7UWA - chains B and C of the 31 polymer chains in the assembly; structure by electron microscopy, 4.30 A resolution (low resolution: residue-level contacts below are approximate; hydrogen-bond / salt-bridge calls are withheld).

== Chain B ==
Molecule: V-type proton ATPase subunit B2
Organism: Citrus limon
Reference sequence: A0A067FXK2 (A0A067FXK2_CITSI); residue numbers follow UniProt; this construct covers 1-488
Amino-acid sequence (488 residues; row label = number of the first residue in the row):
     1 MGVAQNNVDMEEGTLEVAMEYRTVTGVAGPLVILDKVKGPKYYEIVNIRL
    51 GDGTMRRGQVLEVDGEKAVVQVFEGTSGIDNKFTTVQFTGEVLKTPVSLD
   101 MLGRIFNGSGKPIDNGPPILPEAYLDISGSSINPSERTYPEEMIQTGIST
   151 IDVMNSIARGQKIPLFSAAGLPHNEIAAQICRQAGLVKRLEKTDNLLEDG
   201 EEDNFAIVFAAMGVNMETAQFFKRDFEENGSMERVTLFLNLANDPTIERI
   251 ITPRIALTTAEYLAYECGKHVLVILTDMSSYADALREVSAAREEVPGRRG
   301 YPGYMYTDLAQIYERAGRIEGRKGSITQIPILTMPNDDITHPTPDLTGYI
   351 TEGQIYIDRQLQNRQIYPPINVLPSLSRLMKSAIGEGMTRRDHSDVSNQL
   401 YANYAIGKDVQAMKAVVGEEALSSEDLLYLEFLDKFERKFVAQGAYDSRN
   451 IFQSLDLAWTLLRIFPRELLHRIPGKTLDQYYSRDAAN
Disordered / not traced: 1-11, 193-198, 485-488

== Chain C ==
Molecule: V-type proton ATPase catalytic subunit A
Organism: Citrus limon
Notes: EC 7.1.2.2
Reference sequence: Q9SM09 (VATA_CITUN); numbering as in UniProt (aligned over 1-623)
Amino-acid sequence (623 residues; row label = number of the first residue in the row):
     1 MPSVYGARLTTFEDEEKESEYGYVRKVSGPVVIADGMNGAAMYELVRVGH
    51 DNLIGEIIRLEGDSATIQVYEETAGLMVNDPVLRTHKPLSVELGPGILGN
   101 IFDGIQRPLKTIAIRSGDVYIPRGVSVPALDKDTLWEFQPKKIGEGDLLT
   151 GGDLYATVFENSLMQHHVALPPDAMGKVTYVAPAGQYSLKDTVLELEFQG
   201 VKKSFTMLQAWPVRTPRPVSSKLAADTPLLTGQRVLDALFPSVLGGTCAI
   251 PGAFGCGKTVISQALSKYSNSDTVVYVGCGERGNEMAEVLMDFPQLTMTL
   301 PDGREESVMKRTTLVANTSNMPVAAREASIYTGITIAEYFRDMGYNVSMM
   351 ADSTSRWAEALREISGRLAEMPADSGYPAYLAARLASFYERAGKVKCLGG
   401 PERTGSVTIVGAVSPPGGDFSDPVTSATLSIVQVFWGLDKKLAQRKHFPS
   451 VNWLISYSKYSTALESFYEQFDPDFINIRTKAREVLQREDDLNEIVQLVG
   501 KDALAEGDKITLETAKLLREDYLAQNAFTPYDKFCPFYKSVWMMRNIIHF
   551 YNLANQAVEKGAGMDGQKITYTLIKHRLGDLFYRLVSQKFEDPAEGEPAL
   601 VAKFKKLHEDLTAGFRALEDETR
Disordered / not traced: 1-20
Swiss-Prot annotation at these positions:
  - binding site (ATP): Gly252 to Thr259

== Chain B / chain C interface ==
Residue-residue contacts - 32 pairs, chain B then chain C:
  Thr25(B) with Glu61(C); Gly62(C)
  Gly26(B) with Leu60(C)
  Val27(B) with Met42(C); Arg59(C); Leu60(C)
  Ala28(B) with Arg59(C)
  Thr76(B) with Met42(C)
  Ser77(B) with Met42(C); Tyr43(C)
  Ile79(B) with Ala41(C); Met42(C)
  Asp80(B) with Gly39(C); Ala40(C); Ala41(C)
  Asn81(B) with Asn38(C); Leu60(C); Gly62(C)
  Ala169(B) with Leu429(C)
  Gly170(B) with Tyr457(C)
  Asn215(B) with Gln433(C)
  Met216(B) with Lys222(C)
  Ala242(B) with Ala386(C)
  Asn243(B) with Glu390(C)
  Thr246(B) with Ala383(C)
  Arg286(B) with Ala373(C)
  Glu287(B) with Ala379(C)
  Ala290(B) with Ala379(C)
  Glu294(B) with Met371(C)
  Pro296(B) with Met371(C)
  Arg299(B) with Ala373(C)
  Gly300(B) with Ala373(C)
Interface residues without a listed pair, chain B (29 interface residues in all): Gly78, Lys82, Glu217, Thr218, Glu293, Asn363
Interface residues without a listed pair, chain C (23 interface residues in all): Met37, Asp374, Gln487

== Overview ==
29 residues of chain B and 23 residues of chain C are in contact. From UniProt: 8 ATP-binding residues on
chain C.
Chain B is V-type proton ATPase subunit B2 and chain C is V-type proton ATPase catalytic subunit A, both from
Citrus limon; the structure, Citrus V-ATPase State 1, H in contact with subunits AB, was determined by
electron microscopy, deposited together with 7UW9, 7UWB, 7UWC and 7UWD.
